8AC4 - chains C and N of the 20 polymer chains in the assembly; structure by electron microscopy, 2.70 A resolution.

== Chain C (and N) ==
Molecule: Cytochrome b
From: Yarrowia lipolytica
Notes: chain N of this document is another copy of the same molecule, construct and numbering; everything in this record applies to it too
UniProtKB: Q9B6D0 (CYB_YARLI); residues 1-385 here = UniProt positions 1-385
Sequence (385 residues; each row starts with the number of its first residue):
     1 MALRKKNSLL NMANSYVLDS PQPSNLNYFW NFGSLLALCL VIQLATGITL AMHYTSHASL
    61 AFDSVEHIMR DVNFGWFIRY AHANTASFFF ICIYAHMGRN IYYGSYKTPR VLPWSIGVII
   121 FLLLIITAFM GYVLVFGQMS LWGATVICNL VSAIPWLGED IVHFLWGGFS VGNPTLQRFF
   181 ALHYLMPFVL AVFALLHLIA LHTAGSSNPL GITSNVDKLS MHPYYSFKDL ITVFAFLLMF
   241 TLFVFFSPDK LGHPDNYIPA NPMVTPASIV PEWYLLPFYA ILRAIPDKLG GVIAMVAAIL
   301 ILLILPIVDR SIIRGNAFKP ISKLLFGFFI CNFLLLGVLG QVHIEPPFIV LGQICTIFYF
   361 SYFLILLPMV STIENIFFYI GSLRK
Not modelled in the structure: 384-385
Ion coordination: heme Fe site 1: H82, H183; heme Fe site 2: H96, H197
Ligand contacts:
  - heme (HEM), molecule 1: W30, G33, S34, L36, A37, L40, F89, I93, H96, M97, R99, N100, S105, R110, P113, W114, G117, V118, I120, F121, L190, A194, H197, L198, L201, S206, S207
  - heme (HEM), molecule 2: L40, Q43, L44, G47, I48, L50, A51, Y54, V65, R79, H82, A83, A86, F89, L124, T127, A128, G131, Y132, L134, V135, F180, H183, Y184, P187, L190, Y274
  - 1,2-diacyl-sn-glycero-3-phosphocholine (PC1): N27, F29, Y94, A95, G98, R99, Y102, Y103, P209, L210, A317, K323, F326, G327, I330, C331, F333
  - phosphatidylethanolamine (PTY), molecule 1: S34, A37, L38, V41, H222, P223, S226, F227, D229, L230, V233, F234
  - phosphatidylethanolamine (PTY), molecule 2: I42, F74, F77, F234, L237, F240, F245
Swiss-Prot annotation at these positions:
  - binding site (heme b): H82, H96, H183, H197
  - binding site (a ubiquinone): H202

== Interface between chain C and chain N ==
Residue-residue contacts (52):
  N7(C) - L112(N)
  S8(C) - I199(N)
  S8(C) - A200(N)
  S8(C) - T203(N)
  L9(C) - L112(N)  hydrophobic
  L9(C) - I116(N)  hydrophobic
  L9(C) - L196(N)  hydrophobic
  L9(C) - I199(N)  hydrophobic
  M12(C) - I199(N)  hydrophobic
  I48(C) - L185(N)  hydrophobic
  A51(C) - Q177(N)
  A51(C) - A181(N)
  M52(C) - Q177(N)
  M52(C) - R178(N)
  M52(C) - A181(N)  hydrophobic
  M52(C) - L182(N)  hydrophobic
  H53(C) - Q177(N)
  Y54(C) - S56(N)
  Y54(C) - Q177(N)  hydrogen bond (backbone-side chain)
  T55(C) - T55(N)
  T55(C) - H57(N)
  T55(C) - Q177(N)  hydrogen bond
  S56(C) - Y54(N)
  H57(C) - T55(N)
  H57(C) - L60(N)
  L60(C) - H57(N)
  L60(C) - L60(N)  hydrophobic
  L112(C) - N7(N)
  L112(C) - L9(N)  hydrophobic
  I116(C) - L9(N)  hydrophobic
  Q177(C) - M52(N)
  Q177(C) - H53(N)
  Q177(C) - Y54(N)  hydrogen bond (side chain-backbone)
  Q177(C) - T55(N)  hydrogen bond
  F180(C) - F180(N)  hydrophobic
  A181(C) - A51(N)
  A181(C) - M52(N)  hydrophobic
  A181(C) - Y184(N)  hydrogen bond (backbone-side chain)
  L182(C) - M52(N)  hydrophobic
  Y184(C) - A181(N)  hydrogen bond (side chain-backbone)
  Y184(C) - Y184(N)  hydrophobic
  Y184(C) - L185(N)
  L185(C) - I48(N)  hydrophobic
  L185(C) - Y184(N)
  L185(C) - F188(N)  hydrophobic
  F188(C) - L185(N)  hydrophobic
  L196(C) - L9(N)  hydrophobic
  I199(C) - S8(N)
  I199(C) - L9(N)  hydrophobic
  I199(C) - M12(N)  hydrophobic
  A200(C) - S8(N)
  T203(C) - S8(N)
Also at the interface, not in a pair above, chain C (27 interface residues in all): R178

== Overview ==
Chain C and chain N each contribute 27 residues to their interface, with 6 hydrogen bonds. Polar contacts
include Y54(C)-Q177(N), T55(C)-Q177(N) and A181(C)-Y184(N). Bound to chain C: heme,
1,2-diacyl-sn-glycero-3-phosphocholine and phosphatidylethanolamine. UniProt lists 4 heme b-binding residues
and ubiquinone-binding residue H202(C) on chain C.
Both chains are Cytochrome b (Yarrowia lipolytica). Entry 8AC4 (Complex III2 from Yarrowia lipolytica, apo,
c-position) was determined by electron microscopy, deposited together with 8AB6, 8AB7, 8AB8, 8AB9, 8ABA, 8ABB
and 11 further entries.
